3UYK - chains A and B; structure by X-ray diffraction, 1.70 A resolution.

# Chain A (and B)
Name: NDP-rhamnosyltransferase
From: Saccharopolyspora spinosa
Notes: EC 2.4.1.-; chain B of this document is another copy of the same molecule, construct and numbering; everything in this record applies to it too
UniProtKB: Q9ALM8 (Q9ALM8_9PSEU); residue numbers follow UniProt; this construct covers 1-386
Amino-acid sequence (387 residues; row label = number of the first residue in the row; numbering starts at 0):
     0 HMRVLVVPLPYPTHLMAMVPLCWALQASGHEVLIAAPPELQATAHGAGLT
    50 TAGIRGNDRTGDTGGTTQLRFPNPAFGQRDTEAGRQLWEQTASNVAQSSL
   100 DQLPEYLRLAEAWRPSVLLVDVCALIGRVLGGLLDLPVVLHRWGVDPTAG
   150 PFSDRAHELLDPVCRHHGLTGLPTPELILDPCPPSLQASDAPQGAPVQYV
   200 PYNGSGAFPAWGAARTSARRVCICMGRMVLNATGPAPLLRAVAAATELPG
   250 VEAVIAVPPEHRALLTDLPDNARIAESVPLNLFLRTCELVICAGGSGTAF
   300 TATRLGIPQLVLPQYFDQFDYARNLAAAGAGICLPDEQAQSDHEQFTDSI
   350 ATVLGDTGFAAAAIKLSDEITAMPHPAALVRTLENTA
Unresolved in the structure: 55-68 (chain B: 0, 55-69, 385-386)
Sequence notes: expression tag (0)
Reported in the primary citation:
  - binding site for beta-D-glucopyranose: Arg78, Asp319
  - catalytic residues: His13
  - catalytic residues: Asp120 (proposed by the authors, not directly observed)
  - binding site for the ligand 0CX: Leu8, Tyr10, His13, Thr90, Asn93, Val94, Trp142, Phe315
  - conformationally variable residues (order/disorder transition): Phe315
  - mutagenesis - V94M, F315W: decreased catalytic activity
  - mutagenesis - Y10F, F315A, F315G: abolished expression
  - binding site for the ligand 0CX: Asp316 (proposed by the authors, not directly observed)
  - mutagenesis - T297A, T300D, T300V: abolished catalytic activity (citing earlier work)
  - mutagenesis - N202D: abolished catalytic activity

# Interface between chain A and chain B
Residue-residue contacts (52; chain A residue first):
  Pro19(A) - Ala26(B)
  Trp22(A) - Trp22(B)
  Trp22(A) - Gln25(B)
  Trp22(A) - Gly47(B)
  Ala23(A) - Ala26(B)  hydrophobic
  Gln25(A) - Trp22(B)
  Gln25(A) - Val199(B)
  Ala26(A) - Pro19(B)
  Ala26(A) - Ala23(B)  hydrophobic
  Ala26(A) - His374(B)
  Ala26(A) - Pro375(B)
  Ala26(A) - Ala376(B)  hydrogen bond (backbone-backbone)
  Ser27(A) - His374(B)  hydrogen bond (backbone-side chain)
  Ser27(A) - Ala376(B)
  Glu30(A) - Arg284(B)  salt bridge
  His44(A) - Gly45(B)
  His44(A) - Ser204(B)  hydrogen bond (backbone-side chain)
  His44(A) - Gly205(B)  hydrogen bond (side chain-backbone)
  Gly45(A) - His44(B)
  Gly45(A) - Gly47(B)  hydrogen bond (backbone-backbone)
  Ala46(A) - Ala46(B)
  Ala46(A) - Gly47(B)
  Gly47(A) - Trp22(B)
  Gly47(A) - Gly45(B)  hydrogen bond (backbone-backbone)
  Gly47(A) - Ala46(B)
  Gly47(A) - Gly47(B)
  Gly47(A) - Tyr201(B)
  Leu48(A) - Ser204(B)
  Leu48(A) - Gly205(B)
  Thr49(A) - Gly205(B)
  Thr49(A) - Leu281(B)
  Thr50(A) - Gly205(B)  hydrogen bond (backbone-backbone)
  Thr50(A) - Ala206(B)
  Thr50(A) - Phe207(B)  hydrogen bond (backbone-backbone)
  Ala111(A) - Ala212(B)
  Val199(A) - Gln25(B)
  Tyr201(A) - Gly47(B)
  Ser204(A) - His44(B)  hydrogen bond (side chain-backbone)
  Ser204(A) - Leu48(B)
  Gly205(A) - His44(B)  hydrogen bond (backbone-side chain)
  Gly205(A) - Leu48(B)
  Gly205(A) - Thr49(B)
  Gly205(A) - Thr50(B)  hydrogen bond (backbone-backbone)
  Ala206(A) - Thr50(B)
  Phe207(A) - Thr50(B)  hydrogen bond (backbone-backbone)
  Leu281(A) - Thr49(B)
  Arg284(A) - Glu30(B)  salt bridge
  His374(A) - Ala26(B)
  His374(A) - Ser27(B)
  His374(A) - Gly28(B)
  Pro375(A) - Ala26(B)
  Ala376(A) - Ala26(B)  hydrogen bond (backbone-backbone)
Other interface residues (no listed pair), chain A (35 interface residues in all): His0, Gly28, Leu32, Ala51, Leu108, Trp112, Gly203, Ala212, Pro278
Other interface residues (no listed pair), chain B (34 interface residues in all): Leu32, Ala111, Trp112, Gln197, Gly203, Pro278, Arg303

# Overview
Chain A and chain B form an interface of 35 and 34 residues respectively, with 13 hydrogen bonds and 2 salt
bridges. Polar contacts include Glu30(A)-Arg284(B), Ser27(A)-His374(B) and His44(A)-Ser204(B). From the paper:
catalytic residues His13(A) and Asp120(A); T297A, T300D and T300V of chain A, among others, abolish catalytic
activity; 9 substitutions were tested in all.
Chain A and chain B are both NDP-rhamnosyltransferase (Saccharopolyspora spinosa); the structure, Spinosyn
Rhamnosyltransferase SpnG complexed with spinosyn aglycone, was determined by X-ray diffraction together with
3TSA and 3UYL from the same study.
